PDB entry 7UFY | X-ray diffraction, 1.58 A resolution | chain A

== Chain A ==
Name: Tyrosyl-DNA phosphodiesterase 1
From: Homo sapiens
Notes: EC 3.1.4.-
UniProtKB: Q9NUW8 (TYDP1_HUMAN); residues 148-608 here = UniProt positions 148-608
Chain sequence (461 residues; row label = number of the first residue in the row):
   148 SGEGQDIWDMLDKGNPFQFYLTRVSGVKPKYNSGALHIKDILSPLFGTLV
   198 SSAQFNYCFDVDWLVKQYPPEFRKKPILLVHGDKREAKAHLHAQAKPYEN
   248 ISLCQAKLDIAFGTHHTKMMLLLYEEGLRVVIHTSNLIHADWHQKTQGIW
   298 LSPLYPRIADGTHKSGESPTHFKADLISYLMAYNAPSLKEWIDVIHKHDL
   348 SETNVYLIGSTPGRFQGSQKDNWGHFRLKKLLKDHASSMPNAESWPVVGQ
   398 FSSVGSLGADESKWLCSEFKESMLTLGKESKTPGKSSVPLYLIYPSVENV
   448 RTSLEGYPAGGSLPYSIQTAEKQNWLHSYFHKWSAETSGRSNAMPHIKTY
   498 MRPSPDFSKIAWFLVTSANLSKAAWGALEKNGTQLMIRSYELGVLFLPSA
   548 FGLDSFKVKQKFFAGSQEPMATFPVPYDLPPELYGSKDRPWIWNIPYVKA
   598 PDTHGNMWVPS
Disordered / not traced: 148-161, 428-432, 563-565, 608
Small-molecule neighbours: N8I ([(4-{[(4S)-2,7-diphenylimidazo[1,2-a]pyridin-3-yl]amino}phenyl)methyl]phosphonic acid): Gly173, Val174, Lys175, Pro176, Lys177
From the paper describing this entry:
  - binding site for N8I: Lys175, Tyr204, His263, Lys265, Asn283, Ser399, Ser459, Pro461, His493, Lys495, Asn516, Trp590, Pro593
  - catalytic residues: His263, His493 (citing earlier work)

== Summary ==
Ligands of chain A: compound N8I. The paper reports catalytic residues His263 and His493; a binding site for
N8I at Lys175, Tyr204 and His263 among others.
Chain A is Tyrosyl-DNA phosphodiesterase 1 (Homo sapiens); the structure, Crystal structure of TDP1 complexed
with compound XZ766, was determined by X-ray diffraction, deposited together with 7UFZ.
